6DZI - chains A and R of the 56 polymer chains in the assembly; structure by electron microscopy, 3.46 A resolution.

# Chain A
Molecule: 23 S rRNA
Source organism: Mycobacterium smegmatis str. MC2 155
Sequence (3119 nucleotides; each row starts with the number of its first residue):
     2 AAGUGUUUAA GGGCGCAUGG UGGAUGCCUU GGCACUGGGA GCCGAUGAAG GACGUAGGAG
    62 GCUGCGAUAA GCCUCGGGGA GCUGUCAACC GAGCGUUGAU CCGAGGAUGU CCGAAUGGGG
   122 AAACCCGGCA CGAGUGAUGU CGUGUCACCA GGCGCUGAAU AUAUAGGCGU CUGGGGGGAA
   182 CGCGGGGAAG UGAAACAUCU CAGUACCCGU AGGAAGAGAA AACAAAAUGU GAUUCCGUGA
   242 GUAGUGGCGA GCGAAAGCGG AGGAUGGCUA AACCGUAUGC AUGUGAUACC GGGUAGGGGU
   302 UGUGUGUGCG GGGUUGUGGG ACCUAUCUUU CCGGCUCUAC CUGGCUGGAG GGCAGUGAGA
   362 AAAUGUUGUG GUUAGCGGAA AUGGCUUGGG AUGGCCUGCC GUAGACGGUG AGAGCCCGGU
   422 ACGUGAAAAC CCGACGUCUG UCUUGAUGGU GUUCCCGAGU AGCAGCGGGC CCGUGGAAUC
   482 UGCUGUGAAU CUGCCGGGAC CACCCGGUAA GCCUGAAUAC UUCCCAGUGA CCGAUAGCGG
   542 AUUAGUACCG UGAGGGAAUG GUGAAAAGUA CCCCGGGAGG GGAGUGAAAG AGUACCUGAA
   602 ACCGUGCGCU UACAAUCCGU CAGAGCCCUC GACGUGUCGU GGGGUGAUGG CGUGCCUUUU
   662 GAAGAAUGAG CCUGCGAGUC AGGGACAUGU CGCGAGGUUA ACCCGGGUGG GGUAGCCGCA
   722 GCGAAAGCGA GUCUGAAUAG GGCGUAUCCA CACAAGAGUG UGUGGUGUAG UGGUGUGUUC
   782 UGGACCCGAA GCGGAGUGAU CUACCCAUGG CCAGGGUGAA GCGCGGGUAA GACCGCGUGG
   842 AGGCCCGAAC CCACUUAGGU UGAAGACUGA GGGGAUGAGC UGUGGGUAGG GGUGAAAGGC
   902 CAAUCAAACU CCGUGAUAGC UGGUUCUCCC CGAAAUGCAU UUAGGUGCAG CGUCGCAUGU
   962 UUCUUGCCGG AGGUAGAGCU ACUGGAUGGC CGAUGGGCCC CACAGGGUUA CUGACGUCAG
  1022 CCAAACUCCG AAUGCCGGUA AGUCCAAGAG UGCGGCAGUG AGACGGCGGG GGAUAAGCUC
  1082 CGUGCGUCGA GAGGGAAACA GCCCAGAUCG CCGGCUAAGG CCCCUAAGCG UGUGCUAAGU
  1142 GGAAAAGGAU GUGCAGUCGC GAAGACAACC AGGAGGUUGG CUUAGAAGCA GCCACCCUUG
  1202 AAAGAGUGCG UAAUAGCUCA CUGGUCAAGU GAUUGUGCGC CGAUAAUGUA GCGGGGCUCA
  1262 AGCACACCGC CGAAGCCGCG GCAGCCAACG UGUUGGCUGG GUAGGGGAGC GUCCUGCAUC
  1322 CGGUGAAGCC GCCGAGUGAU CGAGUGGUGG AGGGUGUGGG AGUGAGAAUG CAGGCAUGAG
  1382 UAGCGAUUAG GCAAGUGAGA ACCUUGCCCG CCGAAAGACC AAGGGUUCCU GGGCCAGGCC
  1442 AGUCCGCCCA GGGUGAGUCG GGACCUAAGG CGAGGCCGAC AGGCGUAGUC GAUGGACAAC
  1502 GGGUUGAUAU UCCCGUACCC GUGUAUGUGC GUCCAUGAUG AAUCAGCGGU ACUAACCAUC
  1562 CAAAACCACC GUGACCGCAC CUUUCGGGGU GUGGCGUUGG UGGGGCUGCA UGGGACCUUC
  1622 GUUGGUAGUA GUCAAGCGAU GGGGUGACGC AGGAAGGUAG CCGUACCGGU CAGUGGUAAU
  1682 ACCGGGGUAA GCCUGUAGGG AGUCAGAUAG GUAAAUCCGU CUGGCAUAUA UCCUGAGAGG
  1742 UGAUGCAUAG CCGAGUGAGG CGAAUUCGGU GAUCCUAUGC UGCCGAGAAA AGCCUCUAGC
  1802 GAGGACAUAC ACGGCCCGUA CCCCAAACCA ACACAGGUGG UCAGGUAGAG AAUACUAAGG
  1862 CGUACGAGUG AACUAUGGUU AAGGAACUCG GCAAAAUGCC CCCGUAACUU CGGGAGAAGG
  1922 GGGACCCACA UGGCGUGUAA GCCUUUACGG CCCAAGCGUG AGUGGGUGGC ACAAACCAGU
  1982 GAGAAGCGAC UGUUUACUAA AAACACAGGU CCGUGCGAAG UCGCAAGACG AUGUAUACGG
  2042 ACUGACGCCU GCCCGGUGCU GGAAGGUUAA GAGGACCCGU UAACUCCCUU UGGGGGUGAA
  2102 GCGGAGAAUU UAAGCCCCAG UAAACGGCGG UGGUAACUAU AACCAUCCUA AGGUAGCGAA
  2162 AUUCCUUGUC GGGUAAGUUC CGACCUGCAC GAAUGGCGUA ACGACUUCUC AACUGUCUCA
  2222 ACCAUAGACU CGGCGAAAUU GCACUACGAG UAAAGAUGCU CGUUACGCGC GGCAGGACGA
  2282 AAAGACCCCG GGACCUUCAC UACAACUUGG UAUUGGUGCU CGAUACGGUU UGUGUAGGAU
  2342 AGGUGGGAGA CUGUGAAGCU CACACGCCAG UGUGGGUGGA GUCGUUGUUG AAAUACCACU
  2402 CUGAUCGUAU UGGGCCUCUA ACCUCGGACC GUAUAUCCGG UUCAGGGACA GUGCCUGGUG
  2462 GGUAGUUUAA CUGGGGCGGU UGCCUCCUAA AAUGUAACGG AGGCGCCCAA AGGUUCCCUC
  2522 AACCUGGACG GCAAUCAGGU GUUGAGUGUA AGUGCACAAG GGAGCUUGAC UGCGAGACGG
  2582 ACAUGUCGAG CAGGGACGAA AGUCGGGACU AGUGAUCCGG CACCUCUGAG UGGAAGGGGU
  2642 GUCGCUCAAC GGAUAAAAGG UACCCCGGGG AUAACAGGCU GAUCUUCCCC AAGAGUCCAU
  2702 AUCGACGGGA UGGUUUGGCA CCUCGAUGUC GGCUCGUCGC AUCCUGGGGC UGGAGCAGGU
  2762 CCCAAGGGUU GGGCUGUUCG CCCAUUAAAG CGGCACGCGA GCUGGGUUUA GAACGUCGUG
  2822 AGACAGUUCG GUCUCUAUCC GCCGCGCGCG UCAGAAGCUU GAGGAAACCU GUCCCUAGUA
  2882 CGAGAGGACC GGGACGGACG AACCUCUGGU AUACCAGUUG UCCCACCAGG GGCACGGCUG
  2942 GAUAGCCACG UUCGGACAGG AUAACCGCUG AAAGCAUCUA AGCGGGAAAC CUCUUCCAAG
  3002 ACCAGGCUUC UCACCCUCUA GGAGGGAUAA GGCCCCCCGC AGACCACGGG AUUGAUAGAC
  3062 CAGACCUGGA AGCCUAGUAA UAGGUGCAGG GAACUGGCAC UAACCGGCCG AAAACUUAC

# Chain R
Protein: 50S ribosomal protein L20
Source organism: Mycobacterium smegmatis (strain ATCC 700084 / mc(2)155)
UniProt: A0QYU6 (RL20_MYCS2); residue numbers follow UniProt; this construct covers 2-125
Chain sequence (124 residues; row label = number of the first residue in the row):
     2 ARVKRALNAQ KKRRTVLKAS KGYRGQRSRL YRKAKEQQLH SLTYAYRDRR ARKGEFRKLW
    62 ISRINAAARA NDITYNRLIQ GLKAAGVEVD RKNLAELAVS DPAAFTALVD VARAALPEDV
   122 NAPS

# Interface between chain A and chain R
Pairs across the interface - 135 pairs, chain A then chain R:
  G14(A) / Arg-25(R)  hydrogen bond to the sugar
  C15(A) / Gly-23(R)  sugar contact
  C15(A) / Tyr-24(R)  sugar contact
  C15(A) / Gly-26(R)  phosphate contact
  C15(A) / Arg-30(R)  salt bridge to the phosphate
  G16(A) / Gly-23(R)  phosphate contact
  G16(A) / Ser-29(R)  hydrogen bond to the phosphate
  C17(A) / Lys-22(R)  salt bridge to the phosphate
  U26(A) / Lys-5(R)  phosphate contact
  U26(A) / Ala-7(R)  sugar contact
  C532(A) / Ala-2(R)  hydrogen bond to the phosphate
  C533(A) / Ala-2(R)  hydrogen bond to the phosphate
  C533(A) / Arg-3(R)  phosphate contact
  G534(A) / Arg-3(R)  salt bridge to the phosphate
  A535(A) / Lys-5(R)  salt bridge to the phosphate
  A537(A) / Arg-3(R)  sugar contact
  C603(A) / Arg-30(R)  phosphate contact
  C618(A) / Arg-28(R)  base contact
  C619(A) / Arg-25(R)  sugar contact
  C619(A) / Arg-28(R)  sugar contact
  C619(A) / Gln-38(R)  hydrogen bond to the phosphate
  C619(A) / Tyr-45(R)  phosphate contact
  G620(A) / Tyr-24(R)  phosphate contact
  G620(A) / Arg-25(R)  hydrogen bond to the phosphate
  G620(A) / Gln-38(R)  sugar contact
  G620(A) / Tyr-45(R)  base contact
  U621(A) / Tyr-24(R)  hydrogen bond to the phosphate
  U621(A) / Ser-42(R)  sugar contact
  U621(A) / Tyr-45(R)  hydrogen bond to the sugar
  U621(A) / Ala-46(R)  hydrogen bond to the sugar
  U621(A) / Asp-49(R)  hydrogen bond to the sugar
  C622(A) / Asp-49(R)  sugar contact
  C622(A) / Arg-53(R)  hydrogen bond to the phosphate
  A623(A) / Arg-53(R)  salt bridge to the phosphate
  A623(A) / Phe-57(R)  sugar contact
  U646(A) / Lys-22(R)  phosphate contact
  U646(A) / Gly-23(R)  phosphate contact
  G651(A) / Asp-49(R)  hydrogen bond to the base
  G651(A) / Glu-56(R)  base contact
  C652(A) / Arg-48(R)  hydrogen bond to the base
  G653(A) / Tyr-45(R)  hydrogen bond to the sugar
  G653(A) / Arg-48(R)  hydrogen bond to the sugar
  G655(A) / Glu-37(R)  hydrogen bond to the base
  G655(A) / His-41(R)  hydrogen bond to the phosphate
  G655(A) / Tyr-45(R)  phosphate contact
  C656(A) / Glu-37(R)  sugar contact
  C656(A) / His-41(R)  salt bridge to the phosphate
  C672(A) / Leu-31(R)  sugar contact
  C672(A) / Arg-33(R)  salt bridge to the phosphate
  C672(A) / Lys-34(R)  sugar contact
  C673(A) / Leu-31(R)  sugar contact
  C673(A) / Arg-33(R)  phosphate contact
  U674(A) / Arg-14(R)  salt bridge to the phosphate
  G675(A) / Arg-14(R)  salt bridge to the phosphate
  C676(A) / Lys-5(R)  phosphate contact
  C676(A) / Arg-6(R)  salt bridge to the phosphate
  G677(A) / Arg-6(R)  base contact
  C927(A) / Lys-13(R)  salt bridge to the phosphate
  A1108(A) / Arg-51(R)  sugar contact
  C1110(A) / Tyr-47(R)  hydrogen bond to the phosphate
  C1110(A) / Arg-51(R)  salt bridge to the phosphate
  G1111(A) / Arg-50(R)  salt bridge to the phosphate
  G1111(A) / Arg-51(R)  salt bridge to the phosphate
  C1112(A) / Arg-50(R)  phosphate contact
  C1112(A) / Arg-53(R)  salt bridge to the phosphate
  C1112(A) / Lys-54(R)  salt bridge to the phosphate
  C1113(A) / Arg-53(R)  salt bridge to the phosphate
  C1113(A) / Lys-54(R)  salt bridge to the phosphate
  C1113(A) / Phe-57(R)  stacking on the base
  C1113(A) / Lys-93(R)  hydrogen bond to the sugar
  G1114(A) / Asp-91(R)  sugar contact
  G1114(A) / Lys-93(R)  salt bridge to the phosphate
  G1115(A) / Arg-58(R)  salt bridge to the phosphate
  G1115(A) / Arg-92(R)  salt bridge to the phosphate
  C1116(A) / Arg-58(R)  salt bridge to the phosphate
  C1116(A) / Arg-92(R)  salt bridge to the phosphate
  A1127(A) / Lys-59(R)  sugar contact
  A1127(A) / Ile-62(R)  sugar contact
  A1127(A) / Ser-63(R)  sugar contact
  A1128(A) / Asn-66(R)  hydrogen bond to the phosphate
  G1129(A) / Asn-66(R)  hydrogen bond to the phosphate
  G1129(A) / Arg-70(R)  salt bridge to the phosphate
  G1129(A) / Thr-75(R)  phosphate contact
  G1129(A) / Tyr-76(R)  hydrogen bond to the phosphate
  G1129(A) / Asn-77(R)  hydrogen bond to the phosphate
  G1129(A) / Arg-78(R)  base contact
  C1130(A) / Arg-70(R)  salt bridge to the phosphate
  G1131(A) / Asn-122(R)  hydrogen bond to the base
  U1132(A) / Asn-122(R)  hydrogen bond to the sugar
  C1268(A) / Asn-122(R)  hydrogen bond to the sugar
  C1268(A) / Ala-123(R)  hydrogen bond to the sugar
  C1268(A) / Pro-124(R)  sugar contact
  C1269(A) / Arg-78(R)  hydrogen bond to the sugar
  C1269(A) / Val-121(R)  hydrogen bond to the sugar
  C1269(A) / Asn-122(R)  base contact
  C1269(A) / Ala-123(R)  sugar contact
  G1270(A) / Asn-77(R)  hydrogen bond to the sugar
  G1270(A) / Arg-78(R)  hydrogen bond to the sugar
  G1270(A) / Gln-81(R)  sugar contact
  C1271(A) / Asn-77(R)  sugar contact
  C1271(A) / Lys-84(R)  salt bridge to the phosphate
  C1272(A) / Arg-58(R)  salt bridge to the phosphate
  C1272(A) / Ile-62(R)  phosphate contact
  C1272(A) / Arg-92(R)  salt bridge to the phosphate
  G1273(A) / Arg-58(R)  salt bridge to the phosphate
  A1275(A) / Tyr-47(R)  base contact
  A1275(A) / Arg-48(R)  base contact
  A1275(A) / Arg-51(R)  hydrogen bond to the sugar
  G1312(A) / Asn-9(R)  sugar contact
  G1312(A) / Lys-12(R)  phosphate contact
  U1313(A) / Val-4(R)  base contact
  C1314(A) / Val-4(R)  sugar contact
  C1330(A) / Leu-8(R)  phosphate contact
  C1330(A) / Arg-15(R)  salt bridge to the phosphate
  C1331(A) / Arg-15(R)  salt bridge to the phosphate
  C1342(A) / Lys-12(R)  salt bridge to the phosphate
  G1363(A) / Ala-2(R)  phosphate contact
  G1363(A) / Arg-3(R)  base contact
  G1363(A) / Val-4(R)  sugar contact
  G1365(A) / Asn-9(R)  hydrogen bond to the sugar
  A1366(A) / Arg-6(R)  salt bridge to the phosphate
  A1366(A) / Ala-10(R)  phosphate contact
  G1367(A) / Lys-13(R)  salt bridge to the phosphate
  G1367(A) / Arg-14(R)  salt bridge to the phosphate
  G1367(A) / Arg-33(R)  hydrogen bond to the sugar
  G1367(A) / Lys-36(R)  hydrogen bond to the base
  G1367(A) / Glu-37(R)  hydrogen bond to the base
  A1368(A) / Arg-33(R)  base contact
  G2242(A) / Lys-34(R)  sugar contact
  C2243(A) / Gln-27(R)  sugar contact
  C2243(A) / Arg-28(R)  hydrogen bond to the sugar
  C2243(A) / Lys-34(R)  phosphate contact
  A2244(A) / Gly-26(R)  phosphate contact
  A2244(A) / Gln-27(R)  hydrogen bond to the phosphate
  C2245(A) / Arg-25(R)  salt bridge to the phosphate
Interface residues without a listed pair, chain A (76 interface residues in all): G27, A602, A670, U1117, A1274, G1329, G1332, C1333, U1341, U1364
Interface residues without a listed pair, chain R (67 interface residues in all): Gln-11, Thr-16, Lys-19, Tyr-32, Gly-55, Trp-61, Ser-125

# Summary
Chain A and chain R form an interface of 76 and 67 residues respectively; the contacts include 38 hydrogen
bonds, 36 salt bridges and 1 aromatic stacking contact. Polar pairs include G651(A)/Asp-49(R),
C652(A)/Arg-48(R) and G655(A)/Glu-37(R).
Here chain A is 23 S rRNA (Mycobacterium smegmatis str. MC2 155) and chain R is 50S ribosomal protein L20
(Mycobacterium smegmatis (strain ATCC 700084 / mc(2)155)). Entry 6DZI (Cryo-EM Structure of Mycobacterium
smegmatis 70S C(minus) ribosome 70S-MPY complex) was determined by electron microscopy, deposited together
with 6DZP and 6DZK.
